PDB entry 7QF4 | X-ray diffraction, 1.17 A resolution | chain AAA

Chain AAA:
Molecule: miniSOG (R57Q mutant)
From: Arabidopsis thaliana
Amino-acid sequence (128 residues; numbered 1 to 128; the number before each row is that of its first residue):
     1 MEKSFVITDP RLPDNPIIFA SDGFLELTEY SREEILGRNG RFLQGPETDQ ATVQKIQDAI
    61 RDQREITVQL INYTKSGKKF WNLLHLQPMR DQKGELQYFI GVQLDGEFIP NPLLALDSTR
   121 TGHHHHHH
Disordered / not traced: 117-128
Bound ions: Co2+: M1, E95
Small-molecule neighbours: riboflavin (RBF): V6, T8, N15, N39, G40, R41, L43, Q44, V53, I56, Q57, I60, L70, N72, N82, L84, L86, F99, I100, G101, Q103
From the paper describing this entry:
  - binding site for riboflavin: R41

Overview:
Ligands of chain AAA: riboflavin. M1 and E95 coordinate Co2+. From the paper: a binding site for riboflavin at
R41.
Chain AAA is miniSOG (R57Q mutant) (Arabidopsis thaliana); the structure, Structure of the R57Q mutant of
miniSOG expressed in E. coli in LB medium enriched with ..., was determined by X-ray diffraction, deposited
together with 7QF2, 7QF3 and 7QF5.
